Entry 8DM8 (electron microscopy, 2.68 A resolution); this record covers chains A and D.

[Chain A]
Molecule: Spike glycoprotein
Source organism: Severe acute respiratory syndrome coronavirus 2
Reference sequence: P0DTC2 (SPIKE_SARS2); aligned to UniProt positions 1-1205 over residues 4-1208 (the alignment contains insertions or deletions, so no single offset holds)
Sequence (1285 residues; numbered 4 to 1288; the number before each row is that of its first residue):
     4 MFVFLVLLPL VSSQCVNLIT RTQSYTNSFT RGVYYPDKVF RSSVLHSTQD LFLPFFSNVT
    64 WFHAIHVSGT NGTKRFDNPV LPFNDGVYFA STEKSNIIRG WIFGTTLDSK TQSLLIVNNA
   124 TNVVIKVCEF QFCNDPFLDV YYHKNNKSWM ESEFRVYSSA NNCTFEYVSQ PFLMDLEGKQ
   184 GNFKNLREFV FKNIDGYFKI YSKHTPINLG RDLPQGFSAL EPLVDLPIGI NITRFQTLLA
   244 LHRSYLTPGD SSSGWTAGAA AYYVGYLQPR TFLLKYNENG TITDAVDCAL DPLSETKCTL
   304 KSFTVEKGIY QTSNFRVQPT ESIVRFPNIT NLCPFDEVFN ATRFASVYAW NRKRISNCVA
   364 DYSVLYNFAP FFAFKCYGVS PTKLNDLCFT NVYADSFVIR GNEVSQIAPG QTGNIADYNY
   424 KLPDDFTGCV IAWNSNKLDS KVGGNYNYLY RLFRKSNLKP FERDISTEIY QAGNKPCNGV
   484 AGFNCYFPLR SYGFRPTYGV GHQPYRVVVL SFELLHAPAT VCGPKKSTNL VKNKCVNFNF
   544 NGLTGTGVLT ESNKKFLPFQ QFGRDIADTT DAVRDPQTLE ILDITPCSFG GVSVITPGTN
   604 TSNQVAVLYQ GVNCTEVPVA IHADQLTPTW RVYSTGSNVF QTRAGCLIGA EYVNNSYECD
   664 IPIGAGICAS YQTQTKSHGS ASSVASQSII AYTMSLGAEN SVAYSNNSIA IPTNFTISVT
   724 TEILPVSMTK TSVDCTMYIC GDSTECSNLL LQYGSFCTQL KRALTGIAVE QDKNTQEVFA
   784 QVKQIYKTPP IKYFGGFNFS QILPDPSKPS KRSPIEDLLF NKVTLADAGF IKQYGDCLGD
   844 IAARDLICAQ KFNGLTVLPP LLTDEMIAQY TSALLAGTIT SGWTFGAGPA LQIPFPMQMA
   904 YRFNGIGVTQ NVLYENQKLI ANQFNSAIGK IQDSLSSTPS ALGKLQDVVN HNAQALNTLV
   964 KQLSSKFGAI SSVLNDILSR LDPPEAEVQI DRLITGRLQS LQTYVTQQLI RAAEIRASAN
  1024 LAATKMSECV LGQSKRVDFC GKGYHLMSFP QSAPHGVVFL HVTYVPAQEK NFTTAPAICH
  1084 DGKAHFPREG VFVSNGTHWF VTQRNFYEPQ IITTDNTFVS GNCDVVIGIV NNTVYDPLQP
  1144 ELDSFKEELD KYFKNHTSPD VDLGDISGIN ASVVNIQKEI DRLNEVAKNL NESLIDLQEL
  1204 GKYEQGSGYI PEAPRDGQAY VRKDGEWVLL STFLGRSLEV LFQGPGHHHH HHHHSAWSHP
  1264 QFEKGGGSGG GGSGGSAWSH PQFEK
Unresolved in the structure: 4-329, 531-1288
Sequence notes: conflict I22 (Thr19 in P0DTC2), S27 (Ala in P0DTC2), D142 (Gly in P0DTC2), 34 further conflict positions vs the reference (P0DTC2) not listed; expression tag (1209-1288)
Disulfide bonds: C336-C361, C379-C432, C391-C525, C480-C488
Glycans and other covalent adducts: N-acetylglucosamine (NAG) linked to N343
UniProt features mapped onto this chain:
  - glycosylation (N-linked (GlcNAc...) asparagine): N20 (complex), N125 (hybrid), N334 (complex), N606 (hybrid)
From the paper describing this entry:
  - post-translational modification sites: N74 (proposed by the authors, not directly observed)

[Chain D]
Molecule: Angiotensin-converting enzyme 2
Source organism: Mus musculus
Notes: EC 3.4.17.23, 3.4.17.-
Reference sequence: Q8R0I0 (ACE2_MOUSE); numbering as in UniProt (aligned over 1-615)
Sequence (621 residues; numbered 1 to 621; the number before each row is that of its first residue):
     1 MSSSSWLLLS LVAVTTAQSL TEENAKTFLN NFNQEAEDLS YQSSLASWNY NTNITEENAQ
    61 KMSEAAAKWS AFYEEQSKTA QSFSLQEIQT PIIKRQLQAL QQSGSSALSA DKNKQLNTIL
   121 NTMSTIYSTG KVCNPKNPQE CLLLEPGLDE IMATSTDYNS RLWAWEGWRA EVGKQLRPLY
   181 EEYVVLKNEM ARANNYNDYG DYWRGDYEAE GADGYNYNRN QLIEDVERTF AEIKPLYEHL
   241 HAYVRRKLMD TYPSYISPTG CLPAHLLGDM WGRFWTNLYP LTVPFAQKPN IDVTDAMMNQ
   301 GWDAERIFQE AEKFFVSVGL PHMTQGFWAN SMLTEPADGR KVVCHPTAWD LGHGDFRIKM
   361 CTKVTMDNFL TAHHEMGHIQ YDMAYARQPF LLRNGANEGF HEAVGEIMSL SAATPKHLKS
   421 IGLLPSDFQE DSETEINFLL KQALTIVGTL PFTYMLEKWR WMVFRGEIPK EQWMKKWWEM
   481 KREIVGVVEP LPHDETYCDP ASLFHVSNDY SFIRYYTRTI YQFQFQEALC QAAKYNGSLH
   541 KCDISNSTEA GQKLLKMLSL GNSEPWTKAL ENVVGARNMD VKPLLNYFQP LFDWLKEQNR
   601 NSFVGWNTEW SPYADHHHHH H
Unresolved in the structure: 1-19, 613-621
Sequence notes: expression tag (616-621)
Disulfide bonds: C133-C141, C530-C542
Glycans and other covalent adducts: N-acetylglucosamine (NAG) linked to N53, N546
UniProt features mapped onto this chain:
  - active site: E375 (Proton acceptor), H505 (Proton donor)
  - binding site (chloride): R169, W477, K481
  - binding site (substrate): R273, H345, P346, Y515
  - binding site (Zn(2+)): H374, H378, E402
  - glycosylation (N-linked (GlcNAc...) asparagine): N53, N536, N546

[How chain A and chain D interact]
Pairs across the interface (33):
  R403(A) with H353(D)
  Y449(A) with D38(D); Q42(D), hydrogen bond
  Y453(A) with Q34(D), hydrogen bond
  L455(A) with N30(D); Q34(D)
  F456(A) with T27(D); N30(D); N31(D)
  A475(A) with N24(D); T27(D)
  G476(A) with N24(D)
  F486(A) with S82(D); F83(D), hydrophobic
  N487(A) with N24(D)
  Y489(A) with T27(D); F28(D); N31(D)
  R493(A) with N31(D), hydrogen bond; Q34(D); E35(D), salt bridge
  R498(A) with D38(D), salt bridge; Y41(D); Q42(D), hydrogen bond
  T500(A) with Y41(D), hydrogen bond; N330(D); D355(D); R357(D)
  Y501(A) with Y41(D), hydrophobic; H353(D)
  G502(A) with H353(D), hydrogen bond (backbone-backbone); G354(D)
  H505(A) with H353(D), hydrogen bond
Also at the interface, not in a pair above, chain A (18 interface residues in all): Y473, S494
Also at the interface, not in a pair above, chain D (19 interface residues in all): E37, T79
Interface features reported in the paper:
  - specific contacts: R493(A)-N31(D) (hydrogen bond), Y501(A)-H353(D) (pi stacking), H505(A)-H353(D) (hydrogen bond)

[Summary]
Chain A and chain D form an interface of 18 and 19 residues respectively, with 7 hydrogen bonds and 2 salt
bridges. Polar contacts include R493(A)-E35(D), R498(A)-D38(D) and Y449(A)-Q42(D). The paper describes
hydrogen bonds between R493(A) and N31(D) and H505(A) and H353(D); pi stacking between Y501(A) and H353(D).
From the paper: a modification site at N74(A).
Chain A is Spike glycoprotein (Severe acute respiratory syndrome coronavirus 2) and chain D is
Angiotensin-converting enzyme 2 (Mus musculus); the structure, Cryo-EM structure of SARS-CoV-2 Omicron BA.2
spike protein in complex with mouse ACE2 (focused refinement of ..., was determined by electron microscopy
together with 8DM3, 8DM4, 8DM5, 8DM6, 8DM7, 8DM9 and 8DMA from the same study.
